3SVO - chain A; structure by X-ray diffraction, 1.98 A resolution.

== Chain A ==
Name: mKate S158A/S143C
From: Artificial gene
Notes: engineered mutation(s): S158A,S143C
Sequence (233 residues; row label = number of the first residue in the row; note: 2 numbers in that range are skipped by the numbering (no residue carries them; nothing is unmodelled there); numbers below 1 keep their minus sign (Ala-3 is residue -3)):
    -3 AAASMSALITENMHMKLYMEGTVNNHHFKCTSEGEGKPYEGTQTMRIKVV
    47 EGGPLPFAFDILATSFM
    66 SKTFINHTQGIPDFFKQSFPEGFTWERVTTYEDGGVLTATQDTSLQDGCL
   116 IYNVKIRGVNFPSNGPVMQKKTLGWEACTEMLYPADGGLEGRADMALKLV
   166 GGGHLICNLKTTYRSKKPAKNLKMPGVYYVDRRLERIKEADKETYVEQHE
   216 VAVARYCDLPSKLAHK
Disordered / not traced: -3 to 2, 229-231
Modified / non-standard residues: Met63 ({(4Z)-4-(4-hydroxybenzylidene)-2-[3-(methylthio)propanimidoyl]-5-oxo-4,5-dihydro-1H-imidazol-1-yl}acetic acid; NRQ)
Covalently attached groups: covalent link Met63-Ser66
From the paper describing this entry:
  - conformationally variable residues (side-chain flip): Arg197

== Overview ==
From the paper: conformational variability at Arg197.
Chain A is mKate S158A/S143C (Artificial gene); the structure, Crystal structure of mKate mutant S158A/S143C
at pH 10.0, was determined by X-ray diffraction, deposited together with 3SVN, 3SVR, 3SVS and 3SVU.
